PDB entry 4BK7 | X-ray diffraction, 1.14 A resolution | chain A

Chain A:
Name: Major pollen allergen bet V 1-A
Source organism: Betula pendula
Reference sequence: P15494 (BEV1A_BETPN); residues 1-159 here correspond to UniProt positions 2-160 (UniProt number = residue number + 1)
Sequence (159 residues; each row starts with the number of its first residue):
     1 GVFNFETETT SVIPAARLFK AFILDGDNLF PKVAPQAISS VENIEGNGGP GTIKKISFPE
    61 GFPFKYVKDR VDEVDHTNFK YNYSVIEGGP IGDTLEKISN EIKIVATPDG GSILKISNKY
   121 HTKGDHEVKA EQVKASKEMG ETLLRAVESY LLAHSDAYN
Sequence notes: engineered mutation F5 (Tyr6 in P15494)
Bound ions: Na+: T107, D109
UniProt features mapped onto this chain:
  - binding site (brassinolide): K54, Y81, Y83, N100
What the authors report for this chain:
  - mutagenesis - Y5F (1.46-fold): unchanged binding to IgE

Overview:
T107 and D109 coordinate Na+. UniProt lists 4 brassinolide-binding residues. From the paper: Y5F leaves
binding to IgE unchanged.
Chain A is Major pollen allergen bet V 1-A (Betula pendula); the structure, Crystal Structure of a variant of
the Major Birch Pollen Allergen Bet v 1, was determined by X-ray diffraction (same publication as 4BK6, 4BKC
and 4BKD).
